PDB entry 3MJ7 | X-ray diffraction, 2.80 A resolution | chains A and B

== Chain A ==
Name: Junctional adhesion molecule-like
Organism: Mus musculus
Notes: fragment: extracellular domain
Reference sequence: Q80UL9 (JAML1_MOUSE); residues 1-260 here correspond to UniProt positions 21-280 (UniProt number = residue number + 20)
Amino-acid sequence (268 residues; row label = number of the first residue in the row; numbers below 1 keep their minus sign (Arg-1 is residue -1)):
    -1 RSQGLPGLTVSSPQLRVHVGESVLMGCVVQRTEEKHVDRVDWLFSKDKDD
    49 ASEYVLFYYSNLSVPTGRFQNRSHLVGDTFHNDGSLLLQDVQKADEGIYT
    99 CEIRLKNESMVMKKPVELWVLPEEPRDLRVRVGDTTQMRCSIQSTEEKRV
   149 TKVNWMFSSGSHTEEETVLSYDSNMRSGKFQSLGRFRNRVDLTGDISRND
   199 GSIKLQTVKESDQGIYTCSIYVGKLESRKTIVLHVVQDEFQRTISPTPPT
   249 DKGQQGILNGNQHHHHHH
Unresolved in the structure: -1 to 10, 240-266
Disulfides: Cys25-Cys99, Cys138-Cys216
Covalent attachments: glycan linked to Asn69; N-acetylglucosamine (NAG) linked to Asn105
Differences from the reference sequence: expression tag (-1 to 0, 261-266); engineered mutation Arg124 (Lys144 in Q80UL9), Gln211 (Arg231 in Q80UL9)
Curated features (UniProtKB/Swiss-Prot):
  - glycosylation (N-linked (GlcNAc...) asparagine): Asn59, Asn69, Asn105
From the paper describing this entry:
  - contacts within the chain: Asp36-Arg37 (salt bridge), Asp39-Tyr52, Asp36-Arg102 (salt bridge)

== Chain B ==
Name: Coxsackievirus and adenovirus receptor homolog
Organism: Mus musculus
Notes: fragment: extracellular domain
Reference sequence: P97792 (CXAR_MOUSE); residues -1 to 217 here correspond to UniProt positions 18-236 (UniProt number = residue number + 19)
Amino-acid sequence (225 residues; numbered -1 to 223; the number before each row is that of its first residue; numbers below 1 keep their minus sign (Ser-1 is residue -1)):
    -1 SGLSITTPEQRIEKAKGETAYLPCKFTLSPEDQGPLDIEWLISPSDNQIV
    49 DQVIILYSGDKIYDNYYPDLKGRVHFTSNDVKSGDASINVTNLQLSDIGT
    99 YQCKVKKAPGVANKKFLLTVLVKPSGTRCFVDGSEEIGNDFKLKCEPKEG
   149 SLPLQFEWQKLSDSQTMPTPWLAEMTSPVISVKNASSEYSGTYSCTVQNR
   199 VGSDQCMLRLDVVPPSNRAHHHHHH
Unresolved in the structure: -1 to 2, 131-135, 159-164, 183-190, 211-223
Disulfides: Cys22-Cys101, Cys127-Cys204, Cys143-Cys193
Covalent attachments: N-acetylglucosamine (NAG) linked to Asn87
Differences from the reference sequence: expression tag (218-223)
From the paper describing this entry:
  - post-translational modification sites: Asn87
  - post-translational modification sites: Asn182 (proposed by the authors, not directly observed)
  - conformationally variable residues: Ile47 to Val51
  - mutagenesis - D49A: unchanged signaling with Junctional adhesion molecule-like (chain A)
  - mutagenesis - D49A: unchanged binding to Junctional adhesion molecule-like (chain A)
  - mutagenesis - E37A, K102A, K104A: abolished signaling with Junctional adhesion molecule-like (chain A)

== How chain A and chain B interact ==
Residue-residue contacts (34):
  Arg37(A) - Asp35(B)  salt bridge
  Arg37(A) - Glu37(B)  salt bridge
  Arg37(A) - Leu54(B)
  Asp39(A) - Lys102(B)  salt bridge
  Asp39(A) - Lys104(B)  salt bridge
  Tyr52(A) - Val109(B)  hydrophobic
  Phe55(A) - Lys104(B)
  Phe55(A) - Pro107(B)
  Phe55(A) - Val109(B)  hydrophobic
  Tyr57(A) - Pro33(B)  hydrogen bond (side chain-backbone)
  Tyr57(A) - Asp35(B)
  Tyr57(A) - Lys104(B)
  Tyr57(A) - Lys105(B)
  Tyr57(A) - Ala106(B)  hydrogen bond (side chain-backbone)
  Leu60(A) - Pro33(B)
  Val62(A) - Ala106(B)  hydrophobic
  Val62(A) - Pro107(B)
  Glu100(A) - Lys102(B)  salt bridge
  Arg102(A) - Glu37(B)  salt bridge
  Arg102(A) - Val51(B)
  Ser107(A) - Gln50(B)
  Ser107(A) - Val51(B)  hydrogen bond (backbone-backbone)
  Ser107(A) - Tyr64(B)
  Met108(A) - Val48(B)  hydrophobic
  Met108(A) - Asp49(B)
  Met108(A) - Gln50(B)
  Val109(A) - Leu39(B)  hydrophobic
  Val109(A) - Ile47(B)
  Val109(A) - Val48(B)
  Val109(A) - Asp49(B)  hydrogen bond (backbone-backbone)
  Met110(A) - Ile47(B)
  Lys111(A) - Gln46(B)
  Lys111(A) - Ile47(B)  hydrogen bond (backbone-backbone)
  Lys111(A) - Asp49(B)  salt bridge
Interface residues without a listed pair, chain A (15 interface residues in all): Ala49
Interface residues without a listed pair, chain B (23 interface residues in all): Thr4, Gly32, Ser41, Gly108, Asn111
The authors on this interface:
  - specific contacts: Arg37(A)-Asp35(B) (salt bridge), Arg37(A)-Glu37(B) (salt bridge), Asp39(A)-Lys104(B), Phe55(A)-Lys104(B), Tyr57(A)-Lys104(B), Glu100(A)-Lys102(B), Arg102(A)-Glu37(B) (salt bridge), Lys102(B)-Asp39(A)
  - interface residues, chain A: Tyr57(A), Glu100(A), Arg102(A), Ser107(A), Lys111(A)
  - interface residues, chain B: Asp35(B), Ile47(B), Asp49(B), Lys104(B)

== Overview ==
15 residues of chain A face 23 of chain B across their interface, with 5 hydrogen bonds and 7 salt bridges.
Among the polar pairs are Arg37(A)-Asp35(B), Arg37(A)-Glu37(B) and Asp39(A)-Lys102(B). The paper describes
salt bridges between Arg37(A) and Asp35(B), Arg37(A) and Glu37(B) and Arg102(A) and Glu37(B); contacts between
Asp39(A) and Lys104(B), Phe55(A) and Lys104(B) and Tyr57(A) and Lys104(B) among others. From the paper: E37A,
K102A and K104A of chain B abolish signaling with Junctional adhesion molecule-like (chain A); interface
residues Tyr57(A), Glu100(A) and Asp35(B) among others.
Chain A is Junctional adhesion molecule-like and chain B is Coxsackievirus and adenovirus receptor homolog,
both from Mus musculus; the structure, Crystal structure of the complex of JAML and Coxsackie and Adenovirus
receptor, CAR, was determined by X-ray diffraction (same publication as 3MJ6).
